2PEG - chains A and B; structure by X-ray diffraction, 1.48 A resolution.

# Chain A
Protein: Hemoglobin subunit alpha
Organism: Trematomus bernacchii
Reference sequence: P80043 (HBA_PAGBE); residue numbers follow UniProt; this construct covers 1-142
Chain sequence (143 residues; numbered 0 to 142; the number before each row is that of its first residue; numbering starts at 0):
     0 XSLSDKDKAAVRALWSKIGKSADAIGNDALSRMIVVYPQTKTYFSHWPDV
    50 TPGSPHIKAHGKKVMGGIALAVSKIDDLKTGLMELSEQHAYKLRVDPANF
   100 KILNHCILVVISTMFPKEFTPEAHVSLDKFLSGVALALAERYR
Modified / non-standard residues: ACE (acetyl group) at position 0
Curated features (UniProtKB/Swiss-Prot):
  - binding site (O2): His59
  - binding site (heme b): His88
  - modified residue: Ser1 (N-acetylserine)
Bound ions: heme Fe near His88 (its only coordinating residue here)
Small-molecule neighbours: heme (HEM): Met32, Thr39, Tyr42, Phe43, His45, Trp46, His59, Lys62, Val63, Gly66, Ile67, Leu84, Gln87, His88, Leu92, Val94, Asn98, Phe99, Leu102, Asn103, Ile106, Leu137
What the authors report for this chain:
  - binding site for heme: His59

# Chain B
Protein: Hemoglobin subunit beta
Organism: Trematomus bernacchii
Reference sequence: P80044 (HBB_PAGBE); residues 1-146 here correspond to UniProt positions 2-147 (UniProt number = residue number + 1)
Chain sequence (146 residues; each row starts with the number of its first residue):
     1 VEWTDKERSIISDIFSHMDYDDIGPKALSRCLIVYPWTQRHFSGFGNLYN
    51 AEAIIGNANVAAHGIKVLHGLDRGVKNMDNIAATYADLSTLHSEKLHVDP
   101 DNFKLLSDCITIVLAAKMGHAFTAETQGAFQKFLAVVVSALGKQYH
Unresolved in the structure: 45-49
Curated features (UniProtKB/Swiss-Prot):
  - binding site (heme b): His63, His92
Bound ions: heme Fe: His63, His92
Small-molecule neighbours: heme (HEM): Thr38, His41, Phe42, His63, Lys66, Val67, Gly70, Leu71, Leu88, Leu91, His92, Leu96, Val98, Asn102, Phe103, Leu106, Val137, Leu141
What the authors report for this chain:
  - conformationally variable residues: Tyr145
  - self-association interface (contacts with another copy of this molecule); pairs are residue here / residue on that copy: His146-His146 (pi stacking), Tyr145
  - heme coordination: His63

# How chain A and chain B interact
Contacting residue pairs (34; chain A residue first):
  Arg31(A) - Phe122(B)  hydrogen bond (side chain-backbone)
  Arg31(A) - Thr123(B)
  Arg31(A) - Ala124(B)
  Arg31(A) - Gln127(B)  hydrogen bond
  Val34(A) - Ala124(B)  hydrophobic
  Val35(A) - Ala124(B)
  Val35(A) - Gly128(B)
  Val35(A) - Gln131(B)
  Tyr36(A) - Gln131(B)  hydrogen bond
  His104(A) - Asp108(B)
  His104(A) - Gln131(B)  hydrogen bond
  Val108(A) - Ala115(B)
  Val108(A) - Gln127(B)
  Ser111(A) - Ile112(B)  hydrogen bond (side chain-backbone)
  Ser111(A) - Ala116(B)
  Thr112(A) - Ala115(B)
  Thr112(A) - Gly119(B)
  Met113(A) - His120(B)
  Pro115(A) - Ala116(B)
  Phe118(A) - Arg30(B)  hydrogen bond (backbone-side chain)
  Phe118(A) - Ile112(B)  hydrophobic
  Thr119(A) - Arg30(B)
  Pro120(A) - Arg30(B)
  Pro120(A) - Ile33(B)
  Pro120(A) - Val34(B)
  Glu121(A) - Ile33(B)
  Glu121(A) - Ala51(B)
  Glu121(A) - Ile55(B)
  His123(A) - Arg30(B)  hydrogen bond
  His123(A) - Val34(B)
  His123(A) - Ile112(B)
  Val124(A) - Ile33(B)
  Val124(A) - Val34(B)
  Asp127(A) - Tyr35(B)
Other interface residues (no listed pair), chain A (20 interface residues in all): Asp27, Cys105, Leu107
Other interface residues (no listed pair), chain B (20 interface residues in all): Thr111, Glu125

# Summary
The chain A/chain B interface involves 20 residues from each chain, with 7 hydrogen bonds. Among the polar
pairs are Arg31(A)-Phe122(B), Arg31(A)-Gln127(B) and Tyr36(A)-Gln131(B). Ligands of chain A: heme. Bound to
chain B: heme. The paper reports a binding site for heme at His59(A); heme coordination by His63(B).
Chain A is Hemoglobin subunit alpha and chain B is Hemoglobin subunit beta, both from Trematomus bernacchii;
the structure, Crystal structure of Trematomus bernacchii hemoglobin in a partial hemichrome state, was
determined by X-ray diffraction.
